7S6H - chains N and A of the 4 polymer chains in the assembly; structure by X-ray diffraction, 3.10 A resolution.

Chain N:
Molecule: 5-nt DNA strand
Sequence (5 nucleotides; numbered 22 to 26; the number before each row is that of its first residue):
    22 CGTCG

Chain A:
Protein: Fusion of human PARP1 zinc fingers 1 and 3 (Zn1, Zn3)
Source organism: Homo sapiens
Notes: EC 2.4.2.30, 2.4.2.-
UniProtKB: P09874 (PARP1_HUMAN); the construct lacks a stretch of the UniProt sequence and is renumbered around it, so the offset changes along the chain: 1-91 = UniProt 1-91; 202-205 = UniProt 92-95; 206-366 = UniProt 206-366
Chain sequence (276 residues; each row starts with the number of its first residue; note: 110 numbers in that range are skipped by the numbering (no residue carries them; nothing is unmodelled there); numbers below 1 keep their minus sign (Met-19 is residue -19)):
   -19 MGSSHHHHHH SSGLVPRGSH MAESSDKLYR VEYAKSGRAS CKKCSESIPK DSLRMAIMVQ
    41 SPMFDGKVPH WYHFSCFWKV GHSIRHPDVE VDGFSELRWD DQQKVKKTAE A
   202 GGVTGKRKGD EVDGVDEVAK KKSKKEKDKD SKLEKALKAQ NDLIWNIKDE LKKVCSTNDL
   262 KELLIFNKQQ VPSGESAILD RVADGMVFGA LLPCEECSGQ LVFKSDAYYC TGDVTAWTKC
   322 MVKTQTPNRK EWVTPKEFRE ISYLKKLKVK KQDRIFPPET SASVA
Disordered / not traced: -19 to 5, 202-222, 360-366
Differences from the reference sequence: initiating methionine (-19); expression tag (-18 to 0)
Swiss-Prot annotation at these positions:
  - zinc finger: Tyr9 to Gly203 (PARP-type 1)
  - binding site (Zn(2+)): Cys21, Cys24, His53, Cys56, Cys295, Cys298, Cys311, Cys321
  - modified residue: Ala2 (N-acetylalanine), Ser41 (Phosphoserine), Ser274 (Phosphoserine), Ser277 (Phosphoserine), Ser364 (Phosphoserine)
  - motif (Nuclear localization signal): Lys207 to Lys209, Lys221 to Lys226
  - site: Asp214, Gly215 (Cleavage)
  - cross-link: Lys249 (Glycyl lysine isopeptide (Lys-Gly) (interchain with G-Cter in SUMO2))
Ion coordination: Zn2+ site 1: Cys21, Cys24, His53, Cys56; Zn2+ site 2: Cys295, Cys298, Cys311, Cys321

How chain N and chain A interact:
Contacting residue pairs - 16 pairs, chain N then chain A:
  DG23(N) with Arg18(A), base contact; Ser274(A), hydrogen bond to the phosphate; Gly275(A), phosphate contact
  DT24(N) with Lys15(A), phosphate contact; Ser16(A), hydrogen bond to the phosphate; Arg18(A), hydrogen bond to the base; Gly275(A), phosphate contact
  DC25(N) with Ser16(A), hydrogen bond to the phosphate; Ala19(A), phosphate contact; Arg34(A), salt bridge to the phosphate
  DG26(N) with Ala19(A), phosphate contact; Ser20(A), hydrogen bond to the phosphate; Phe44(A), base contact; Val48(A), base contact; Pro49(A), phosphate contact; Trp51(A), phosphate contact
Other interface residues (no listed pair), chain A (15 interface residues in all): His50, Pro273, Ser277

Summary:
The interface between chain N and chain A involves 4 residues on one side and 15 on the other; the contacts
include 5 hydrogen bonds and 1 salt bridge. Polar pairs include DT24(N)-Arg18(A), DG23(N)-Ser274(A) and
DT24(N)-Ser16(A). UniProt lists 8 Zn2+-binding residues on chain A.
Here chain N is a 5-nt DNA strand and chain A is Fusion of human PARP1 zinc fingers 1 and 3 (Zn1, Zn3) (Homo
sapiens). Entry 7S6H (Human PARP1 deltaV687-E688 bound to NAD+ analog EB-47 and to a DNA double strand break)
was determined by X-ray diffraction together with 7S68, 7S6M and 7S81 from the same study.
